7YFI - chains B and D of the 4 polymer chains in the assembly; structure by electron microscopy, 3.30 A resolution.

[Chain B]
Molecule: Glutamate receptor
From: Rattus norvegicus
Reference sequence: G3V9C5 (G3V9C5_RAT); residues 1-837 here = UniProt positions 1-837
Chain sequence (838 residues; numbered 0 to 837; the number before each row is that of its first residue; numbering starts at 0):
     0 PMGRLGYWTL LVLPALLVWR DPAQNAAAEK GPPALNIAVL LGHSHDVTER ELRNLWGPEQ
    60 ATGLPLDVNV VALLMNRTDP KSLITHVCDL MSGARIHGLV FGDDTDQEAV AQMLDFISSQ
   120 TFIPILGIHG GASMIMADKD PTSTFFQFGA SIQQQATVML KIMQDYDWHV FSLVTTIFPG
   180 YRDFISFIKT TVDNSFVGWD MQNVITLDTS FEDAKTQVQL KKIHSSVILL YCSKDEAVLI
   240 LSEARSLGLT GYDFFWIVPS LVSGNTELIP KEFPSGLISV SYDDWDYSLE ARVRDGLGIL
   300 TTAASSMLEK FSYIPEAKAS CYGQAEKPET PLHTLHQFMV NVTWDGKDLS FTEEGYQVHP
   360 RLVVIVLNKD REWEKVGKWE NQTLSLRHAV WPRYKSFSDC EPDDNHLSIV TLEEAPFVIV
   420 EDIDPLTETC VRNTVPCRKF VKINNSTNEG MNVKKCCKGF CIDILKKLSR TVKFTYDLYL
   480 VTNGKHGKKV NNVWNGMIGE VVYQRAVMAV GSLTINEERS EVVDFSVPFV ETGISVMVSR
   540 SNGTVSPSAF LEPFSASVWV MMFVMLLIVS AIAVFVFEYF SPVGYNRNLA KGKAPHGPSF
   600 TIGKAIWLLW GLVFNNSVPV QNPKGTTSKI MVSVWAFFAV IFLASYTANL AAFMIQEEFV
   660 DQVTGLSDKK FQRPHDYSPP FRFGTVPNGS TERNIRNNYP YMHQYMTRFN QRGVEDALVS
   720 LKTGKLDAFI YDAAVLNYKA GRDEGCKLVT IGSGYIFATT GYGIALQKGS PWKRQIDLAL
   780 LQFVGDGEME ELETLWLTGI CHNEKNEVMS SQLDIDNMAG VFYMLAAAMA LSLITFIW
Not modelled in the structure: 0-33, 540-599, 802-811
Disulfides: C87-C320, C429-C455, C436-C456, C745-C800
Covalent attachments: N-acetylglucosamine (NAG) linked to N75, N340, N380, N443, N444, N687
Differences from the reference sequence: expression tag (0)
Residues lining bound ligands: glutamic acid (GLU): H485, S511, L512, T513, R518, G688, S689, T690, Y730, D731, Y761
Reported in the primary citation:
  - post-translational modification sites: N687

[Chain D]
Molecule: Glutamate receptor ionotropic, NMDA 2C
From: Rattus norvegicus
Reference sequence: Q00961 (NMDE3_RAT); numbering as in UniProt (aligned over 1-835)
Chain sequence (835 residues; each row starts with the number of its first residue):
     1 MGGALGPALL LTSLLGAWAR LGAGQGEQAV TVAVVFGSSG PLQTQARTRL TSQNFLDLPL
    61 EIQPLTVGVN NTNPSSILTQ ICGLLGAARV HGIVFEDNVD TEAVAQLLDF VSSQTHVPIL
   121 SISGGSAVVL TPKEPGSAFL QLGVSLEQQL QVLFKVLEEY DWSAFAVITS LHPGHALFLE
   181 GVRAVADASY LSWRLLDVLT LELGPGGPRA RTQRLLRQVD APVLVAYCSR EEAEVLFAEA
   241 AQAGLVGPGH VWLVPNLALG STDAPPAAFP VGLISVVTES WRLSLRQKVR DGVAILALGA
   301 HSYRRQYGTL PAPAGDCRSH PGPVSPAREA FYRHLLNVTW EGRDFSFSPG GYLVRPTMVV
   361 IALNRHRLWE MVGRWDHGVL YMKYPVWPRY STSLQPVVDS RHLTVATLEE RPFVIVESPD
   421 PGTGGCVPNT VPCRRQSNHT FSSGDLTPYT KLCCKGFCID ILKKLAKVVK FSYDLYLVTN
   481 GKHGKRVRGV WNGMIGEVYY KRADMAIGSL TINEERSEII DFSVPFVETG ISVMVSRSNG
   541 TVSPSAFLEP YSPAVWVMMF VMCLTVVAIT VFMFEYFSPV SYNQNLTKGK KPGGPSFTIG
   601 KSVWLLWALV FNNSVPIENP RGTTSKIMVL VWAFFAVIFL ASYTANLAAF MIQEQYIDTV
   661 SGLSDKKFQR PQDQYPPFRF GTVPNGSTER NIRSNYRDMH THMVKFNQRS VEDALTSLKM
   721 GKLDAFIYDA AVLNYMAGKD EGCKLVTIGS GKVFATTGYG IAMQKDSHWK RAIDLALLQL
   781 LGDGETQKLE TVWLSGICQN EKNEVMSSKL DIDNMAGVFY MLLVAMGLAL LVFAW
Not modelled in the structure: 1-27, 539-597
Disulfides: C82-C317, C426-C453, C433-C454
Covalent attachments: N-acetylglucosamine (NAG) linked to N70, N337, N438, N685
Residues lining bound ligands: glutamic acid (GLU): E410, H483, S509, L510, T511, R516, G686, S687, T688, Y728, D729, Y759
Reported in the primary citation:
  - post-translational modification sites: N685

[Interface between chain B and chain D]
Residue-residue contacts (4; chain B residue first):
  Q216(B) with Q218(D), hydrogen bond
  K220(B) with D220(D)
  L246(B) with Q218(D)
  S616(B) with S614(D), hydrogen bond
Other interface residues (no listed pair), chain B (6 interface residues in all): A213, V217
Other interface residues (no listed pair), chain D (4 interface residues in all): R217

[In short]
The interface between chain B and chain D involves 6 residues on one side and 4 on the other; the contacts
include 2 hydrogen bonds. Among the polar pairs are Q216(B)-Q218(D) and S616(B)-S614(D). Bound to chain B:
glutamic acid. Bound to chain D: glutamic acid. From the paper: modification sites N687(B) and N685(D).
Chain B is Glutamate receptor and chain D is Glutamate receptor ionotropic, NMDA 2C, both from Rattus
norvegicus; the structure, Structure of the Rat tri-heteromeric GluN1-GluN2A-GluN2C NMDA receptor in complex
with glycine and glutamate, was determined by electron microscopy (same publication as 7YFF, 7YFG, 7YFH, 7YFL,
7YFM, 7YFO, 7YFR and 8HDK).
